Entry 5MG2 (X-ray diffraction, 1.75 A resolution); this record covers chain A.

[Chain A]
Molecule: Transcription initiation factor TFIID subunit 1
Organism: Homo sapiens
Notes: EC 2.3.1.48, 2.7.11.1
UniProt: P21675 (TAF1_HUMAN); residues 1501-1635 here = UniProt positions 1501-1635
Chain sequence (137 residues; row label = number of the first residue in the row):
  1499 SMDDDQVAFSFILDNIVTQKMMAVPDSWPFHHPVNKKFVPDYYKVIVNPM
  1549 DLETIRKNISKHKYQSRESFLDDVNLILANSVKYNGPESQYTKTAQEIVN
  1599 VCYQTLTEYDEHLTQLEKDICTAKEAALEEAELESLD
Construct notes: expression tag (1499-1500)
Small-molecule neighbours: 7M8 (6-(3-oxidanylpropyl)-2-(1,3,6-trimethyl-2-oxidanylidene-benzimidazol-5-yl)benzo[de]isoquinoline-1,3-dione): Trp1526, Pro1527, Phe1528, His1530, Pro1531, Val1532, Asn1533, Phe1536, Val1537, Tyr1540, Tyr1582, Asn1583, Tyr1589

[Overview]
Chain A binds compound 7M8.
Chain A is Transcription initiation factor TFIID subunit 1 (Homo sapiens); the structure, Crystal structure of
the second bromodomain of human TAF1 in complex with BAY-299 chemical probe, was determined by X-ray
diffraction (same publication as 5N49).
